8F5O - chains A and D of the 6 polymer chains in the assembly; structure by electron microscopy, 3.50 A resolution.

Chain A:
Protein: NET domain-containing protein
Organism: Leishmania tarentolae
UniProtKB: A0A640KKJ7 (A0A640KKJ7_LEITA); residues 1-368 here = UniProt positions 1-368
Amino-acid sequence (368 residues; each row starts with the number of its first residue):
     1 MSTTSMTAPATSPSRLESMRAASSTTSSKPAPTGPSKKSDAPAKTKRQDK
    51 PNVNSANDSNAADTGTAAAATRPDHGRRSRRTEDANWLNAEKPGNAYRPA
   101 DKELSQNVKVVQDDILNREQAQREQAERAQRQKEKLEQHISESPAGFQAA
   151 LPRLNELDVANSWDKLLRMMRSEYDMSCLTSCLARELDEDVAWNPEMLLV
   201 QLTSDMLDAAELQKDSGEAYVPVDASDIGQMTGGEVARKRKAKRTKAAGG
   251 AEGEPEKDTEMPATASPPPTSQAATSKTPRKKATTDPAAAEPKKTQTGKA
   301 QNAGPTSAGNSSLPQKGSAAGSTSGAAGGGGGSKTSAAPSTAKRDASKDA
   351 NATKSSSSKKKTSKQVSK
Unresolved in the structure: 1-153, 207-368

Chain D:
Protein: TPR_REGION domain-containing protein
Organism: Leishmania tarentolae
UniProtKB: A0A640K949 (A0A640K949_LEITA); numbering as in UniProt (aligned over 1-1642)
Amino-acid sequence (1642 residues; each row starts with the number of its first residue):
     1 MQPSSSFLPDVWMAVTREPHIPEITPLSRILAAAAISTYSRQVEYDLDTG
    51 CKKKRTAPPPSPPPPSSPPPSPRLTLANAAAMTTTILRTNYALLLFYVRE
   101 KYWHHAEEVCLSVIQSTDDHMFRVWRALTLERQGMANDAIREYKAVESRR
   151 TTAVPALMGMQLIYKHNRDQEGVAQTEAKLDGFEIAANMGGWVQAAALCW
   201 AMGDINAARDILLRFTDNEAAMAYRDEYTNYGTIRGWVDLLSGRGALLEK
   251 AGALFTSVMDMEEAQYSYFQADNESGSGSRGTTKWIDLNAALGYVAFLER
   301 KTQLAKAQSLLDRLFVLYPNCSIPPLVGKARLLMQAEDWEQAIEVTHRIL
   351 AHDKSNVEALALEALYAMAKDTRHDAAPVRVRRLLDAVRAKEPRNVALLH
   401 QFALVFSRLAGDRLDLLSLTTQFSDMAYALDSRNGDVLCGLGYQQLYRHD
   451 DKAATETFRKAATLTDSLDPLLGTVTCLLRQGDMEAAATQLQLCNQLQPA
   501 AQRNAELSMLNAQLRWHRRGMEEETAVLRYLDQAAEAIKQDVKERAGVGM
   551 EVYVHLNAPVALAIAHAYIMHCRNEPPDPMFKHADVVGEKCGRHLEFIVQ
   601 HLPACMEAQLMLAKVWFVTGEVRKAQNLLKSTLIVQEQPLPDAFLLSSQI
   651 CQYMGDTKLACQALAQARTLDFSLQEKPLYNLLLGTVKGTTGEYAEALAS
   701 LQRAYNTVKSAATAPSAGKPTNPLSVPETVTLYLQLAQAQLRVRDVDAAR
   751 ETLTEAALKFRGSAQIGRVIIAQAMLAARTDVDKSIELLRQVSSKSEFYI
   801 AAHSQLGKLFLTHKHNVAMYIQCFQEMAESVPSAQSYVELGEAYTTIQEP
   851 EQAIAAYEKAKALSPSSSELSVRVGRALVAAHDYAKAIRYYQDALVTDPH
   901 LSIVRADLATLQWRLGHIEEARETIVASPVYELPSTDGAGAGVASAAAAG
   951 SAEAVGTAIERINLYLLLYKVLRDQPWTVPLSEEGTAAADSDDNHGDAAL
  1001 TALLTARSLQRRLLEHQLRTTEAPEVITEQRVVMSRICTEAGARCIYSTP
  1051 APPPFSVVMTDKKVEAAAALAVQSAIASRLTNAREYLREAIAFDESNERA
  1101 QLESAQLCYRTGDTEGCEQHCTTVLRMAEGSANTADAAILLANLYTEQNR
  1151 DEDARNMFEDLLRKTPQHYEALVYYLILLYHAGQLPEAKEALERAAAAVP
  1201 IGQRADPGLSYVRGLYEHLCNNNAEALRHFNLARLPAGNPWCTRALVRMI
  1251 RIYLVPTTQDLWVRGTSPAAAAATAVADPPRAKEQQQKSATPGKVPLAAA
  1301 TTGSTELHDNIRHAEQLLLLLPVHSEERRILQAYCTMATRRPEELETALH
  1351 LFLECIVAAETGGVSAAMTAEKNGGSGSPKKTAAEERKQPRRGKGGDSDD
  1401 DEDLQLLASMHEAAAELAQRSSGNSTATLAFALQCKVIHPEAFLGLAICL
  1451 FISGQETAARNVLARLLESKDITTKMSAMKQAEDKEDAASKDAASKEAAE
  1501 PAAPMVLSPPIAILTCSEDDTIERAMLFEAYMDTQEGRLKDARFVLQQVL
  1551 SANEGCSSAWNELGLIYERNQKHKNASQCYQKAWKLVQEADPDVGYKLGF
  1601 NYLRGGQPVKAIDVCKRVLTHHATYPRIEADIMDAAYSMLRP
Unresolved in the structure: 1-290, 580-585, 689-709, 718-725, 933-952, 1267-1300, 1362-1424, 1486-1505

Chain A / chain D interface:
Residue-residue contacts - 22 pairs, chain A then chain D:
  Asp158(A) - His1313(D)  salt bridge
  Asp164(A) - Gln1316(D)
  Asp164(A) - Leu1319(D)
  Leu167(A) - Leu1319(D)
  Arg168(A) - Leu1319(D)
  Arg171(A) - Leu1319(D)  hydrogen bond (side chain-backbone)
  Arg171(A) - Leu1320(D)
  Arg171(A) - Leu1321(D)  hydrogen bond (side chain-backbone)
  Arg171(A) - Pro1322(D)
  Arg171(A) - Val1323(D)
  Arg171(A) - Arg1328(D)
  Ser172(A) - Val1323(D)
  Glu173(A) - His1324(D)
  Tyr174(A) - His1324(D)
  Asp175(A) - Pro1322(D)
  Asp175(A) - His1324(D)
  Ser181(A) - Pro1236(D)
  Ser181(A) - Ala1237(D)
  Arg185(A) - Arg1234(D)
  Arg185(A) - Leu1235(D)
  Met206(A) - Ile1201(D)  hydrophobic
  Met206(A) - Gly1202(D)
Interface residues without a listed pair, chain A (19 interface residues in all): Val159, Ala160, Trp163, Ser177, Cys178, Thr180, Leu183
Interface residues without a listed pair, chain D (18 interface residues in all): Asn1231, Gly1238, Leu1317

In short:
19 residues of chain A face 18 of chain D across their interface, with 2 hydrogen bonds and 1 salt bridge.
Among the polar pairs are Asp158(A)-His1313(D), Arg171(A)-Leu1319(D) and Arg171(A)-Leu1321(D).
Chain A is NET domain-containing protein and chain D is TPR_REGION domain-containing protein, both from
Leishmania tarentolae; the structure, Structure of Leishmania tarentolae IFT-A (state 1), was determined by
electron microscopy (same publication as 8F5P).
